Entry 8DQV (electron microscopy, 1.52 A resolution); this record covers chains A and D of the 4 polymer chains in the assembly.

== Chain A ==
Molecule: Hydrogenase-2, large subunit
Organism: Mycolicibacterium smegmatis
Notes: EC 1.12.99.6
Reference sequence: A0QUM7 (A0QUM7_MYCS2); residue numbers follow UniProt; this construct covers 4-516
Sequence (513 residues; row label = number of the first residue in the row):
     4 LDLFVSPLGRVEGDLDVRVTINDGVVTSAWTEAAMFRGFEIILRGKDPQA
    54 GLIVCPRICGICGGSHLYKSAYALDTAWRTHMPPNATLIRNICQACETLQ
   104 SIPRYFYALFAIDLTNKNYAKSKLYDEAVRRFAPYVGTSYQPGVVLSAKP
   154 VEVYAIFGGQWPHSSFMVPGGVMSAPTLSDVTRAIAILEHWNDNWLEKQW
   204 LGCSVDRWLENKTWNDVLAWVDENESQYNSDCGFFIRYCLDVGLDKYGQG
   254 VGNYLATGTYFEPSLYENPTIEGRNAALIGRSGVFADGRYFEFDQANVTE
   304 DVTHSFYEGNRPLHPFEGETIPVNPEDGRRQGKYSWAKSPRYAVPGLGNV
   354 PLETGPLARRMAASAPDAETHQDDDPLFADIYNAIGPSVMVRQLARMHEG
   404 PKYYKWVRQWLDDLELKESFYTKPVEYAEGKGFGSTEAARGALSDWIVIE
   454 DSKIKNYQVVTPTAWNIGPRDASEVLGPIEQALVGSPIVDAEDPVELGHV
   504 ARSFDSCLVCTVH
Sequence notes: conflict His166 (His in A0QUM7)
Modified / non-standard residues: His166 (D-histidine; DHI)
Metal / ion sites: Mg2+: Glu43, Val462; nickel (III) ion: Cys62, Cys65, Cys510, Cys513; carbonmonoxide-(dicyano) iron Fe: Cys65, Cys513 (together with oxygen atom)
Ligand contacts:
  - nickel (iii) ion / oxygen atom: Cys62, Ile64, Cys65, Arg443, Cys510, Val512, Cys513
  - carbonmonoxide-(dicyano) iron (FCO): Cys65, His69, Ala441, Ala442, Arg443, Leu446, Thr464, Pro465, Thr466, Cys510, Cys513

== Chain D ==
Molecule: Hydrogenase-2, small subunit
Organism: Mycolicibacterium smegmatis
Notes: EC 1.12.99.6
Reference sequence: I7G634 (I7G634_MYCS2); residue numbers follow UniProt; this construct covers 2-323
Sequence (322 residues; numbered 2 to 323; the number before each row is that of its first residue):
     2 ASVLWFQGGACSGNTMSFLNADEPNVVDLIVDFGLDLLWHPSLGLELGNN
    52 AQKVFWDCAKGERPLDIFVFEGTVIEAPNGTGQMDMFAGRPMKDWVTDLA
   102 GAAQIVVAIGDCACFGGIPAMEPNPSGSTGLQFHKREKGGFLGPDFRSKM
   152 GLPVINVPGCPAHPDWITQILVALATGRAGDITLDDLHRPETFFKTFTQT
   202 GCTRVQFFEYKQSTLSFGEGTRTGCLFYEFGCRGPMTHSPCNRILWNRQS
   252 SKTRAGMPCLGCTEPEFPHFDLAPGTVFKTQKVSGMIPKEVPEGTDHLTY
   302 MGLAAAARIAAPQWSKEDMFVV
Metal / ion sites: 3Fe-4S cluster Fe site 1: Cys12, Cys113, Cys161; 3Fe-4S cluster Fe site 2: Cys203, Cys226, Cys233; 3Fe-4S cluster Fe site 3: Cys242, Cys260, Cys263
Ligand contacts:
  - 3Fe-4S cluster (F3S), molecule 1: Ala11, Cys12, Ser13, Gly14, Asn15, Glu72, Gly73, Gly111, Asp112, Cys113, Gly160, Cys161, Pro162
  - 3Fe-4S cluster (F3S), molecule 2: Trp167, Thr199, Thr238, Ser240, Cys242, Trp247, Lys253, Cys260, Leu261, Gly262, Cys263, Thr264
  - 3Fe-4S cluster (F3S), molecule 3: Thr199, Gln200, Cys203, Arg205, Val206, Phe209, Cys226, Leu227, Phe228, Cys233, Gly235, Pro236, Thr254
  - menadione (VK3): Phe208, Phe209, Lys212, Gln213, Ser214, Cys226, Phe228, Tyr229, Met287, Pro289, Tyr301, Met302, Ala305, Arg309
From the paper describing this entry:
  - binding site for menadione: Lys212, Tyr229, Tyr301

== Chain A / chain D interface ==
Contacting residue pairs (37; chain A residue first):
  Lys152(A) - Glu24(D)  salt bridge
  Glu155(A) - Glu24(D)
  Glu155(A) - Arg249(D)  salt bridge
  Thr180(A) - Thr193(D)
  Leu181(A) - Ala174(D)  hydrophobic
  Leu181(A) - Arg179(D)
  Leu181(A) - Asp182(D)
  Leu181(A) - Ile183(D)  hydrophobic
  Leu181(A) - Thr193(D)
  Ser182(A) - Gln170(D)
  Ser182(A) - Thr193(D)
  Ser182(A) - Phe194(D)
  Ser182(A) - Arg244(D)
  Val184(A) - Arg179(D)
  Thr185(A) - Gln170(D)  hydrogen bond
  Thr185(A) - Val173(D)
  Thr185(A) - Ala174(D)
  Arg186(A) - Asp23(D)
  Arg186(A) - Glu24(D)
  Arg186(A) - Asp166(D)  salt bridge
  Arg186(A) - Gln170(D)  hydrogen bond (backbone-side chain)
  Arg186(A) - Ile245(D)
  Ile188(A) - Phe34(D)  hydrophobic
  Ala189(A) - Glu24(D)
  Ala189(A) - Pro25(D)
  Ala189(A) - Phe34(D)  hydrophobic
  Ile190(A) - Glu24(D)
  His193(A) - Asn26(D)
  His193(A) - Asp29(D)
  Asp196(A) - Asp33(D)
  Arg411(A) - Thr177(D)
  Leu414(A) - Arg179(D)  hydrogen bond (backbone-side chain)
  Asp415(A) - Arg179(D)  hydrogen bond (backbone-side chain)
  Leu417(A) - Arg179(D)  hydrogen bond (backbone-side chain)
  Leu419(A) - Arg179(D)
  Leu419(A) - Asp182(D)
  Lys420(A) - Asp182(D)  salt bridge
Other interface residues (no listed pair), chain A (22 interface residues in all): Glu192, Asn197, Asp416

== In short ==
The interface between chain A and chain D involves 22 residues on one side and 20 on the other, with 5
hydrogen bonds and 4 salt bridges. Among the polar pairs are Lys152(A)-Glu24(D), Glu155(A)-Arg249(D) and
Arg186(A)-Asp166(D). From the paper: a binding site for menadione at Lys212(D), Tyr229(D) and Tyr301(D).
Here chain A is Hydrogenase-2, large subunit and chain D is Hydrogenase-2, small subunit, both from
Mycolicibacterium smegmatis. Entry 8DQV (The 1.52 angstrom CryoEM structure of the [NiFe]-hydrogenase Huc from
Mycobacterium smegmatis - catalytic dimer (Huc2S2L)) was determined by electron microscopy, deposited together
with 7UTD, 7UUR and 7UUS.
